Entry 7R0J (electron microscopy, 4.23 A resolution (low resolution: residue-level contacts below are approximate; hydrogen-bond / salt-bridge calls are withheld)); this record covers chains A and C of the 3 polymer chains in the assembly.

# Chain A
Molecule: V2R Cter
From: Homo sapiens
Sequence (13 residues; row label = number of the first residue in the row):
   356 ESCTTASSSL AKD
Modified positions: Ser357, Ser362, Ser363, Ser364 (phosphoserine; SEP); Thr359, Thr360 (phosphothreonine; TPO)
Reported in the primary citation:
  - post-translational modification sites: Ser357, Thr359, Thr360, Ser362, Ser363, Ser364

# Chain C
Molecule: Arrestin2
From: Homo sapiens
UniProt: P49407 (ARRB1_HUMAN); residues 2-382 here = UniProt positions 2-382
Sequence (424 residues; row label = number of the first residue in the row; numbers below 1 keep their minus sign (Met-41 is residue -41)):
   -41 MGASWSHPQF EKGGGSGGGS GGSSAWSHPQ FEKLEVLFQG PASGDKGTRV FKKASPNGKL
    19 TVYLGKRDFV DHIDLVDPVD GVVLVDPEYL KERRVYVTLT CAFRYGREDL DVLGLTFRKD
    79 LFVANVQSFP PAPEDKKPLT RLQERLIKKL GEHAYPFTFE IPPNLPCSVT LQPGPEDTGK
   139 ACGVDYEVKA FCAENLEEKI HKRNSVRLVI RKVQYAPERP GPQPTAETTR QFLMSDKPLH
   199 LEASLDKEIY YHGEPISVNV HVTNNTNKTV KKIKISVRQY ADICLFNTAQ YKCPVAMEEA
   259 DDTVAPSSTF CKVYTLTPFL ANNREKRGLA LDGKLKHEDT NLASSTLLRE GANREILGII
   319 VSYKVKVKLV VSRGGLLGDL ASSDVAVELP FTLMHPKPKE EPPHREVPEN ETPVDTNLIE
   379 LDTN
Not modelled in the structure: -41 to 5, 332-338, 367-382
Sequence notes: initiating methionine (-41); expression tag (-40 to 1)
UniProt features mapped onto this chain:
  - binding site (1D-myo-inositol hexakisphosphate): Lys250, Met255, Lys324, Lys326
  - modified residue: Tyr47 (Phosphotyrosine)
  - mutagenesis: Arg169 (R169E: Constitutive active; enables phosphorylation-independent binding to GPCRs)

# Chain A / chain C interface
Contacting residue pairs (27; chain A residue first):
  Cys358(A) - Lys11(C)
  Cys358(A) - Ala12(C)
  Cys358(A) - Ser13(C)
  Cys358(A) - Pro14(C)
  Thr359(A) - Lys11(C)
  Thr360(A) - Lys10(C)
  Thr360(A) - Lys11(C)
  Thr360(A) - Arg25(C)
  Thr360(A) - Leu166(C)
  Thr360(A) - Lys294(C)
  Ala361(A) - Phe9(C)
  Ala361(A) - Lys10(C)
  Ser362(A) - Arg7(C)
  Ser362(A) - Val8(C)
  Ser362(A) - Phe9(C)
  Ser362(A) - Lys10(C)
  Ser363(A) - Arg7(C)
  Ser363(A) - Val8(C)
  Ser363(A) - Lys10(C)
  Ser363(A) - Lys107(C)
  Ser364(A) - Thr6(C)
  Ser364(A) - Arg7(C)
  Ser364(A) - Lys107(C)
  Leu365(A) - Thr6(C)
  Leu365(A) - Arg103(C)
  Leu365(A) - Leu104(C)
  Ala366(A) - Arg103(C)
Also at the interface, not in a pair above, chain A (12 interface residues in all): Glu356, Ser357, Lys367
Also at the interface, not in a pair above, chain C (17 interface residues in all): Lys160, Arg165
Interface features reported in the paper:
  - interface residues, chain A: Ser357(A), Thr359(A), Thr360(A), Ser362(A), Ser363(A), Ser364(A)
  - interface residues, chain C: Arg7(C), Lys10(C), Lys11(C), Arg25(C), Lys107(C)

# Overview
The interface between chain A and chain C involves 12 residues on one side and 17 on the other. From UniProt:
4 residues binding 1D-myo-inositol hexakisphosphate and one mutagenesis site on chain C. From the paper:
interface residues Ser357(A), Thr359(A) and Arg7(C) among others; modification sites Ser357(A), Thr359(A) and
Thr360(A) among others.
Here chain A is V2R Cter and chain C is Arrestin2, both from Homo sapiens. Entry 7R0J (Structure of the V2
receptor Cter-arrestin2-ScFv30 complex) was determined by electron microscopy together with 7R0C from the same
study.
